4LLG - chains C and E of the 7 polymer chains in the assembly; structure by X-ray diffraction, 3.79 A resolution.

[Chain C]
Protein: DNA-directed RNA polymerase subunit beta
Organism: Escherichia coli
Notes: EC 2.7.7.6
Reference sequence: C9QV90 (C9QV90_ECOD1); residues 1-1342 here = UniProt positions 1-1342
Sequence (1342 residues; row label = number of the first residue in the row):
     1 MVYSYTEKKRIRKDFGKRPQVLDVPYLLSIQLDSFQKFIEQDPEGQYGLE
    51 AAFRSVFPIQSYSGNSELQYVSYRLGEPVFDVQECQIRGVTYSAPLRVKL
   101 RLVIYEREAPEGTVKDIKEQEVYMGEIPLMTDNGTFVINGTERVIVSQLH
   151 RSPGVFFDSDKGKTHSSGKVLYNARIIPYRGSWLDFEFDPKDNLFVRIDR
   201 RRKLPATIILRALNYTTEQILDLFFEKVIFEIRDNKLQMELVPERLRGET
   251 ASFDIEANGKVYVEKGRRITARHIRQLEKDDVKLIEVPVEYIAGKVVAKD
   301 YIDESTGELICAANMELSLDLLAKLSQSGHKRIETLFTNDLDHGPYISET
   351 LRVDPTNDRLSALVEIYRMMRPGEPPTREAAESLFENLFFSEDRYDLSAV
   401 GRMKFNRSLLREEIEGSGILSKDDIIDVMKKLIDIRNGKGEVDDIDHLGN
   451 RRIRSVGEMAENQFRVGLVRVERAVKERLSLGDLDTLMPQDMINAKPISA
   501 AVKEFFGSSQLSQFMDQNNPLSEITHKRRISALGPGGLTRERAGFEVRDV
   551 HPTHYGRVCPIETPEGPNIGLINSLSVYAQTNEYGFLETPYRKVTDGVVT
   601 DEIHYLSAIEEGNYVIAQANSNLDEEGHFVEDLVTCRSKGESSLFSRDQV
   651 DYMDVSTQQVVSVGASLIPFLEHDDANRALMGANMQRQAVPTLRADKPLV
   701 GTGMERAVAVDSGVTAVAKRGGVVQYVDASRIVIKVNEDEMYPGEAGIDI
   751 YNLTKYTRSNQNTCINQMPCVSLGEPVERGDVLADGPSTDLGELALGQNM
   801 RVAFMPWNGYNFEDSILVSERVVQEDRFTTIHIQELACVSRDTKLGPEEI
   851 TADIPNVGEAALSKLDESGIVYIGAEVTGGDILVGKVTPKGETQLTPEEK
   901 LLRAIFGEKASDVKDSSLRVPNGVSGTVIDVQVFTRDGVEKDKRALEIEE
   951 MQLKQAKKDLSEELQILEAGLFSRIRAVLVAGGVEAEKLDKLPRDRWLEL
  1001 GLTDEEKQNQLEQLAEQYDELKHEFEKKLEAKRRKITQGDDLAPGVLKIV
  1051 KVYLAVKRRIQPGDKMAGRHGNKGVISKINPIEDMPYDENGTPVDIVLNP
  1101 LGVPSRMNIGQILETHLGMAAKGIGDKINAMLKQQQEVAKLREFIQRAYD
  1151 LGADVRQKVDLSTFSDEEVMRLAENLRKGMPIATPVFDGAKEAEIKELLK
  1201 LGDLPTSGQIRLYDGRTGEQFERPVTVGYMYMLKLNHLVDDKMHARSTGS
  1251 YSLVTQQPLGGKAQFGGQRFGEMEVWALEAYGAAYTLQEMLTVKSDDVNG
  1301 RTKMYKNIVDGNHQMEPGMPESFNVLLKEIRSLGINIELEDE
Not modelled in the structure: 1-2

[Chain E]
Protein: DNA-directed RNA polymerase subunit omega
Organism: Escherichia coli
Notes: EC 2.7.7.6
Reference sequence: C9QUL2 (C9QUL2_ECOD1); residue numbers follow UniProt; this construct covers 1-91
Sequence (91 residues; each row starts with the number of its first residue):
     1 MARVTVQDAVEKIGNRFDLVLVAARRARQMQVGGKDPLVPEENDKTTVIA
    51 LREIEEGLINNQILDVRERQEQQEQEAAELQAVTAIAEGRR
Not modelled in the structure: 1, 91

[Chain C / chain E interface]
Contacting residue pairs (7):
  G1282(C) with F17(E)
  G1311(C) with Q31(E)
  N1312(C) with Q31(E); V32(E)
  H1313(C) with R28(E), hydrogen bond (backbone-side chain); Q31(E), hydrogen bond (backbone-side chain)
  Q1314(C) with R28(E)

[Summary]
5 residues of chain C and 4 residues of chain E are in contact; the contacts include 2 hydrogen bonds. Among
the polar pairs are H1313(C)-R28(E) and H1313(C)-Q31(E).
Chain C is DNA-directed RNA polymerase subunit beta and chain E is DNA-directed RNA polymerase subunit omega,
both from Escherichia coli; the structure, Crystal Structure Analysis of the E.coli holoenzyme/Gp2 complex,
was determined by X-ray diffraction together with 4LJZ, 4LK0 and 4LK1 from the same study.
